7NYX - chains I and L of the 14 polymer chains in the assembly; structure by electron microscopy, 4.60 A resolution (low resolution: residue-level contacts below are approximate; hydrogen-bond / salt-bridge calls are withheld).

Chain I:
Protein: Macrodomain Ter protein
From: Photorhabdus thracensis
UniProt: A0A0F7LUV5 (A0A0F7LUV5_9GAMM); residues 1-151 here = UniProt positions 1-151
Chain sequence (151 residues; each row starts with the number of its first residue):
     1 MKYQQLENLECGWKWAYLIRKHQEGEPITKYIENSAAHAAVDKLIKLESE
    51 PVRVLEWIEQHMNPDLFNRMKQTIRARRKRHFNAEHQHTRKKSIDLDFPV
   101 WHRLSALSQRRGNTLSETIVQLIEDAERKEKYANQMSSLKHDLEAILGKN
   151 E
Disordered / not traced: 135-151

Chain L:
Molecule: matS2 DNA 80 b, oligo FBA770
Sequence (80 nucleotides; numbered 1 to 80; the number before each row is that of its first residue):
     1 TGCCGTTACAATGTAACAGTGGCGGGTAATCCAGAGCCAGACGAGCACTA
    51 CGAACAACTAATGCCTACTTTACAGGCGAG
Disordered / not traced: 23-80

Chain I / chain L interface:
Residue-residue contacts (17):
  Met-1(I) with DC4(L); DG5(L)
  Lys-2(I) with DG5(L)
  Tyr-3(I) with DG5(L); DT6(L)
  Gln-5(I) with DC4(L)
  Lys-71(I) with DC3(L)
  Arg-75(I) with DC4(L); DG5(L)
  Arg-78(I) with DG5(L)
  Lys-79(I) with DT6(L)
  Arg-80(I) with DA8(L)
  Lys-91(I) with DT7(L)
  Trp-101(I) with DC9(L)
  Ser-105(I) with DC9(L)
  Thr-114(I) with DA8(L)
  Leu-115(I) with DA8(L)
Also at the interface, not in a pair above, chain I (15 interface residues in all): Asn-83

Overview:
Chain I and chain L form an interface of 15 and 7 residues respectively.
Chain I is Macrodomain Ter protein (Photorhabdus thracensis) and chain L is matS2 DNA 80 b, oligo FBA770; the
structure, Cryo-EM structure of the MukBEF-MatP-DNA monomer (closed conformation), was determined by electron
microscopy together with 7NYW, 7NYY, 7NYZ, 7NZ0, 7NZ2, 7NZ3 and 7NZ4 from the same study.
